PDB entry 1A0A | X-ray diffraction, 2.80 A resolution | chains D and B of the 4 polymer chains in the assembly

== Chain D ==
Molecule: 17-nt DNA strand
Notes: fragment: upstream activation site p2
Sequence (17 nucleotides; each row starts with the number of its first residue):
     1 CTAGTCCCAC GTGTGAG

== Chain B ==
Name: Protein (phosphate system positive regulatory protein PHO4)
Organism: Saccharomyces cerevisiae
Notes: fragment: dna binding domain
UniProtKB: P07270 (PHO4_YEAST); residues 0-62 here correspond to UniProt positions 250-312 (UniProt number = residue number + 250)
Chain sequence (63 residues; each row starts with the number of its first residue; numbering starts at 0):
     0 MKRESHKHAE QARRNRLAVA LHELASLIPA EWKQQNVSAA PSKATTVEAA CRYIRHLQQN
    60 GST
Construct notes: conflict Met0 (Asp250 in P07270), Ala19 (Pro269 in P07270)

== Chain D / chain B interface ==
Contacting residue pairs - 8 pairs, chain D then chain B:
  DG4(D) - Lys1(B)  hydrogen bond to the phosphate
  DT5(D) - Lys1(B)  salt bridge to the phosphate
  DC6(D) - Arg12(B)  salt bridge to the phosphate
  DC7(D) - Glu9(B)  base contact
  DC7(D) - Arg12(B)  salt bridge to the phosphate
  DC7(D) - Arg15(B)  salt bridge to the phosphate
  DC8(D) - Glu9(B)  hydrogen bond to the base
  DA9(D) - Glu9(B)  hydrogen bond to the base
Also at the interface, not in a pair above, chain D (7 interface residues in all): DC10
Also at the interface, not in a pair above, chain B (7 interface residues in all): Ser4, His5, Arg13

== Overview ==
The chain D/chain B interface involves 7 residues from each chain; the contacts include 3 hydrogen bonds and 4
salt bridges. Polar contacts include DC8(D)-Glu9(B), DA9(D)-Glu9(B) and DG4(D)-Lys1(B).
Here chain D is a 17-nt DNA strand and chain B is Protein (phosphate system positive regulatory protein PHO4)
(Saccharomyces cerevisiae). Entry 1A0A (Phosphate system positive regulatory protein PHO4/DNA complex) was
determined by X-ray diffraction.
